1E4W - chains H and P of the 3 polymer chains in the assembly; structure by X-ray diffraction, 1.95 A resolution.

[Chain H]
Name: TAB2
From: Mus musculus
Notes: fragment: ig kappa heavy chain
Amino-acid sequence (213 residues; numbered 1 to 209 plus 4 insertion-coded residues; the number before each row is that of its first residue; a row labelled like 82A-82C holds insertion residues (82A, then the next letters in order)):
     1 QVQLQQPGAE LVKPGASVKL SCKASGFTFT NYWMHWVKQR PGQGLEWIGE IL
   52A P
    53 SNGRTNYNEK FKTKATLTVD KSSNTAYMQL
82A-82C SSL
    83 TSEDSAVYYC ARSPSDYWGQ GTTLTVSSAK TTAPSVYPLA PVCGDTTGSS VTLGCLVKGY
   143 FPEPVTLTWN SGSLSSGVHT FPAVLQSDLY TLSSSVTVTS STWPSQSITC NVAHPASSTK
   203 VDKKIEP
Cystine bridges: Cys22-Cys92, Cys137-Cys192

[Chain P]
Name: Cyclic peptide
Amino-acid sequence (7 residues; each row starts with the number of its first residue):
     1 SHFNEYE

[Interface between chain H and chain P]
Contacting residue pairs (12):
  Trp33(H) - Asn4(P)  hydrogen bond (side chain-backbone)
  Trp33(H) - Glu5(P)
  Glu50(H) - Asn4(P)  hydrogen bond
  Asn58(H) - Asn4(P)
  Ser95(H) - His2(P)
  Ser95(H) - Glu5(P)  hydrogen bond
  Pro96(H) - Ser1(P)
  Pro96(H) - Glu5(P)
  Pro96(H) - Tyr6(P)
  Pro96(H) - Glu7(P)
  Asp98(H) - Ser1(P)  hydrogen bond
  Asp98(H) - His2(P)
Also at the interface, not in a pair above, chain H (7 interface residues in all): His35

[Overview]
The interface between chain H and chain P involves 7 residues on one side and 6 on the other; the contacts
include 4 hydrogen bonds. Polar pairs include Trp33(H)-Asn4(P), Glu50(H)-Asn4(P) and Ser95(H)-Glu5(P).
Here chain H is TAB2 (Mus musculus) and chain P is Cyclic peptide. Entry 1E4W (crossreactive binding of a
circularized peptide to an anti-TGFalpha antibody Fab-fragment) was determined by X-ray diffraction (same
publication as 1E4X).
